Entry 4IYP (X-ray diffraction, 2.80 A resolution); this record covers chains A and C.

Chain A:
Name: Immunoglobulin-binding protein 1
Source organism: Homo sapiens
UniProt: P78318 (IGBP1_HUMAN); residue numbers follow UniProt; this construct covers 2-127, 142-234
Sequence (222 residues; numbered -1 to 234; 14 numbers in that range are skipped by the numbering (no residue carries them; nothing is unmodelled there); the number before each row is that of its first residue; numbers below 1 keep their minus sign (Gly-1 is residue -1)):
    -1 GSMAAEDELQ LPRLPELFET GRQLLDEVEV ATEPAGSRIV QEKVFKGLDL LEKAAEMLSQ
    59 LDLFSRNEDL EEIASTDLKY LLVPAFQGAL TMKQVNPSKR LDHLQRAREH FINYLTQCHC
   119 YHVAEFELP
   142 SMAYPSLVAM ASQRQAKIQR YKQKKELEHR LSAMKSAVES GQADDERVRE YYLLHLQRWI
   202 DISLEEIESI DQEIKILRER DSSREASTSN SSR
Disordered / not traced: -1, 151-153, 222-234
Differences from the reference sequence: expression tag (-1 to 1)
Modified positions: Mse1, Mse55, Mse90, Mse143, Mse175 (selenomethionine; parent Met); Mse151 (selenomethionine)
Swiss-Prot annotation at these positions:
  - modified residue: Ala2 (N-acetylalanine)
  - mutagenesis: Arg155 (R155E: Abolishes interaction with PPP2CA), Lys158 (K158D: Abolishes interaction with PPP2CA), Tyr162 (Y162D: Abolishes interaction with PPP2CA), Glu214 (E214R: Abolishes interaction with PPP2CA)
Reported in the primary citation:
  - mutagenesis - E206R: unchanged binding to Serine/threonine-protein phosphatase 2A catalytic subunit alpha isoform (chain C)
  - mutagenesis - R155E, E214R: decreased growth in response to alpha4-KO

Chain C:
Name: Serine/threonine-protein phosphatase 2A catalytic subunit alpha isoform
Source organism: Homo sapiens
Notes: EC 3.1.3.16
UniProt: P67775 (PP2AA_HUMAN); residues 6-153 here = UniProt positions 6-153
Sequence (151 residues; each row starts with the number of its first residue):
     3 GSMFTKELDQ WIEQLNECKQ LSESQVKSLC EKAKEILTKE SNVQEVRCPV TVCGDVHGQF
    63 HDLMELFRIG GKSPDTNYLF MGDYVDRGYY SVETVTLLVA LKVRYRERIT ILRGNHESRQ
   123 ITQVYGFYDE CLRKYGNANV WKYFTDLFDY L
Disordered / not traced: 3-5, 43-54, 58-59, 70-76, 89-91, 118-122
Differences from the reference sequence: expression tag (3-5)
Modified positions: Mse5 (selenomethionine); Mse66 (selenomethionine; parent Met); Mse83 (selenomethionine; parent Met)
Swiss-Prot annotation at these positions:
  - active site: His118 (Proton donor)
  - binding site (Mn(2+)): Asp57, His59, Asp85, Asn117
  - binding site (Zn(2+)): Asp57, His59, Asp85
  - binding site (Fe(3+)): Asp85, Asn117
  - natural variant: Gly60 (G60V: In HJS3; uncertain significance), Asp88 (D88G: In HJS3), Gln122 (Q122H: In HJS3), Tyr127 (Y127C: In HJS3), Asp131 (D131H: In HJS3)
  - mutagenesis: Asp85 (D85N: Loss of phosphatase activity)
Reported in the primary citation:
  - mutagenesis - Y130D/D131R: decreased stability
  - mutagenesis - K29E: unchanged binding to Immunoglobulin-binding protein 1 (chain A)
  - mutagenesis - K29E, K34R: unchanged stability
  - mutagenesis - K41R: increased stability
  - post-translational modification sites: Lys41
  - conformationally variable residues (order/disorder transition): His63 to Phe69, Asp85, Asn117, Ser120 to Val126

How chain A and chain C interact:
Residue-residue contacts - 26 pairs, chain A then chain C:
  Glu27(A) - Lys29(C)  salt bridge
  Ala33(A) - Asn139(C)
  Mse90(A) - Lys144(C)
  Arg155(A) - Asp151(C)
  Arg155(A) - Tyr152(C)  hydrogen bond (side chain-backbone)
  Arg155(A) - Leu153(C)
  Lys158(A) - Asp148(C)  salt bridge
  Lys158(A) - Asp151(C)
  Lys158(A) - Tyr152(C)
  Ile159(A) - Thr40(C)
  Tyr162(A) - Glu33(C)
  Tyr162(A) - Thr40(C)
  Tyr162(A) - Tyr152(C)
  Lys163(A) - Thr40(C)
  Glu206(A) - Asp148(C)
  Glu207(A) - Lys144(C)  salt bridge
  Ser210(A) - Lys144(C)  hydrogen bond
  Gln213(A) - Gln125(C)  hydrogen bond
  Gln213(A) - Trp143(C)
  Gln213(A) - Thr147(C)
  Gln213(A) - Asp151(C)
  Glu214(A) - Tyr130(C)  hydrogen bond
  Glu214(A) - Ala140(C)
  Glu214(A) - Trp143(C)
  Ile217(A) - Trp143(C)  hydrophobic
  Leu218(A) - Tyr130(C)  hydrophobic
Also at the interface, not in a pair above, chain A (17 interface residues in all): Val93, Arg98
Also at the interface, not in a pair above, chain C (21 interface residues in all): Glu25, Lys36, Glu37, Val126, Tyr127, Gly138, Asn141
The authors on this interface:
  - specific contacts: Arg155(A)-Tyr152(C), Lys158(A)-Asp148(C) (salt bridge), Lys158(A)-Asp151(C), Ile159(A)-Thr40(C) (hydrophobic contact), Ile159(A)-Tyr152(C) (hydrophobic contact), Tyr162(A)-Glu33(C), Glu214(A)-Lys144(C), Ile217(A)-Tyr130(C) (hydrophobic contact), Leu218(A)-Tyr130(C) (hydrophobic contact), Glu37(C)-Tyr162(A), Tyr130(C)-Glu214(A) (hydrogen bond)
  - interface residues, chain A: Arg155(A)
  - hot spots on chain A (mutagenesis) - R155E, K158D, Y162D, E214R: abolished binding to Serine/threonine-protein phosphatase 2A catalytic subunit alpha isoform (chain C)
  - hot spots on chain A (mutagenesis) - R155E, E214R: decreased binding to cellular full-length PP2Ac
  - interface residues, chain C: Trp143(C)
  - hot spots on chain C (mutagenesis) - Y130D/D131R: abolished binding to Immunoglobulin-binding protein 1 (chain A)

Summary:
Chain A and chain C form an interface of 17 and 21 residues respectively, with 4 hydrogen bonds and 3 salt
bridges. Among the polar pairs are Glu27(A)-Lys29(C), Lys158(A)-Asp148(C) and Glu207(A)-Lys144(C). The authors
report contacts between Arg155(A) and Tyr152(C), Lys158(A) and Asp151(C) and Tyr162(A) and Glu33(C) among
others; a salt bridge between Lys158(A) and Asp148(C); hydrophobic contacts between Ile159(A) and Thr40(C),
Ile159(A) and Tyr152(C) and Ile217(A) and Tyr130(C) among others. The paper reports that R155E, K158D and
Y162D of chain A, among others, abolish binding to Serine/threonine-protein phosphatase 2A catalytic subunit
alpha isoform (chain C); interface residues Arg155(A) and Trp143(C); 9 substitutions were tested in all.
Chain A is Immunoglobulin-binding protein 1 and chain C is Serine/threonine-protein phosphatase 2A catalytic
subunit alpha isoform, both from Homo sapiens; the structure, structure of the nPP2Ac-alpha4 complex, was
determined by X-ray diffraction.
